8YW4 - chains A and B of the 6 polymer chains in the assembly; structure by electron microscopy, 3.26 A resolution.

Chain A:
Protein: Mini-Gs
From: Homo sapiens
Chain sequence (361 residues; each row starts with the number of its first residue):
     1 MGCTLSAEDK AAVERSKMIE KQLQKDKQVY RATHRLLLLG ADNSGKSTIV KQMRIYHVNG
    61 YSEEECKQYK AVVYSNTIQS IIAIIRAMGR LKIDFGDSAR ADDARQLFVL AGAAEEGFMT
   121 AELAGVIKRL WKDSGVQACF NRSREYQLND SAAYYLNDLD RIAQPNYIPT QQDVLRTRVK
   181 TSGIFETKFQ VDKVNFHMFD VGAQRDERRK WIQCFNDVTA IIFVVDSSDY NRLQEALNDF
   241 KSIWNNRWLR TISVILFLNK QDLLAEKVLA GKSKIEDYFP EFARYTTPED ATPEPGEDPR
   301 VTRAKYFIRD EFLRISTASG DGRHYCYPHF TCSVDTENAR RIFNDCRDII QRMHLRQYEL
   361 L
Disordered / not traced: 1-4, 59-180

Chain B:
Protein: Guanine nucleotide-binding protein G(I)/G(S)/G(T) subunit beta-1
From: Homo sapiens
UniProt: P62873 (GBB1_HUMAN); residues 3-340 here = UniProt positions 3-340
Chain sequence (341 residues; each row starts with the number of its first residue):
     3 ELDQLRQEAE QLKNQIRDAR KACADATLSQ ITNNIDPVGR IQMRTRRTLR GHLAKIYAMH
    63 WGTDSRLLVS ASQDGKLIIW DSYTTNKVHA IPLRSSWVMT CAYAPSGNYV ACGGLDNICS
   123 IYNLKTREGN VRVSRELAGH TGYLSCCRFL DDNQIVTSSG DTTCALWDIE TGQQTTTFTG
   183 HTGDVMSLSL APDTRLFVSG ACDASAKLWD VREGMCRQTF TGHESDINAI CFFPNGNAFA
   243 TGSDDATCRL FDLRADQELM TYSHDNIICG ITSVSFSKSG RLLLAGYDDF NCNVWDALKA
   303 DRAGVLAGHD NRVSCLGVTD DGMAVATGSW DSFLKIWNGS S
Sequence notes: expression tag (341-343)
UniProt features mapped onto this chain:
  - modified residue: His-266 (Phosphohistidine)
  - natural variant: Leu-30 (L30F: In MRD42; uncertain significance), Arg-52 (R52G: In MRD42), Gly-64 (G64V: In MRD42), Asp-76 (D76E: In MRD42; D76G: In MRD42), Gly-77 (G77S: In MRD42), Lys-78 (K78R: In MRD42), Ile-80 (I80N: In MRD42; I80T: In MRD42), His-91 (H91R: In MRD42; uncertain significance), Ala-92 (A92T: In MRD42), Pro-94 (P94S: In MRD42), Leu-95 (L95P: In MRD42), Arg-96 (R96L: In MRD42), 5 further natural variant entries in UniProt

How chain A and chain B interact:
Residue-residue contacts (56):
  Arg-15(A) / Val-90(B)  hydrogen bond (side chain-backbone)
  Ser-16(A) / Asn-88(B)
  Ser-16(A) / Lys-89(B)
  Ile-19(A) / Ala-92(B)  hydrophobic
  Glu-20(A) / Lys-89(B)  salt bridge
  Leu-23(A) / Gly-53(B)
  Leu-23(A) / Lys-78(B)
  Asp-26(A) / Lys-78(B)  salt bridge
  Lys-27(A) / Leu-55(B)
  Tyr-30(A) / Leu-55(B)  hydrophobic
  Tyr-30(A) / Ala-56(B)
  Tyr-30(A) / Asp-76(B)
  Arg-31(A) / Leu-55(B)
  Thr-181(A) / Asp-118(B)
  Thr-181(A) / Asn-119(B)
  Thr-181(A) / His-142(B)
  Thr-181(A) / Thr-143(B)
  Ser-182(A) / Asp-118(B)
  Gly-183(A) / Asn-119(B)
  Ile-184(A) / Leu-117(B)
  Phe-199(A) / Trp-99(B)
  Ala-203(A) / Asn-119(B)  hydrogen bond (backbone-side chain)
  Ala-203(A) / Thr-143(B)
  Gln-204(A) / Leu-117(B)
  Gln-204(A) / Asn-119(B)
  Gln-204(A) / Gly-144(B)
  Gln-204(A) / Tyr-145(B)  hydrogen bond (side chain-backbone)
  Arg-205(A) / Gly-162(B)  hydrogen bond (side chain-backbone)
  Arg-205(A) / Thr-164(B)
  Arg-205(A) / Thr-184(B)
  Arg-205(A) / Gly-185(B)
  Arg-205(A) / Asp-186(B)  salt bridge
  Arg-209(A) / Cys-204(B)
  Arg-209(A) / Asp-228(B)  salt bridge
  Lys-210(A) / Tyr-145(B)
  Lys-210(A) / Met-188(B)
  Lys-210(A) / Cys-204(B)
  Lys-210(A) / Asp-228(B)  salt bridge
  Lys-210(A) / Asn-230(B)  hydrogen bond
  Lys-210(A) / Asp-246(B)  salt bridge
  Trp-211(A) / Leu-117(B)  hydrophobic
  Gln-213(A) / Tyr-59(B)
  Gln-213(A) / Arg-314(B)
  Gln-213(A) / Trp-332(B)
  Cys-214(A) / Lys-57(B)  hydrogen bond (backbone-side chain)
  Cys-214(A) / Tyr-59(B)
  Cys-214(A) / Gln-75(B)
  Cys-214(A) / Trp-99(B)
  Cys-214(A) / Met-101(B)  hydrophobic
  Phe-215(A) / Trp-99(B)  hydrophobic
  Phe-215(A) / Leu-117(B)  hydrophobic
  Asn-216(A) / Lys-57(B)  hydrogen bond
  Asn-216(A) / Trp-332(B)
  Asp-217(A) / Lys-57(B)  salt bridge
  Trp-248(A) / Arg-314(B)
  Trp-248(A) / Trp-332(B)  hydrophobic
Interface residues without a listed pair, chain A (31 interface residues in all): Ala-12, Val-13, Glu-207, Val-218, Arg-247
Interface residues without a listed pair, chain B (37 interface residues in all): Ile-80, His-91, Asp-163, Asp-290

Summary:
The interface between chain A and chain B involves 31 residues on one side and 37 on the other, with 7
hydrogen bonds and 7 salt bridges. Polar pairs include Glu-20(A)/Lys-89(B), Asp-26(A)/Lys-78(B) and
Arg-205(A)/Asp-186(B).
Here chain A is Mini-Gs and chain B is Guanine nucleotide-binding protein G(I)/G(S)/G(T) subunit beta-1, both
from Homo sapiens. Entry 8YW4 (Cryo-EM structure of the retatrutide-bound human GIPR-Gs complex) was
determined by electron microscopy (same publication as 8YW3 and 8YW5).
